Entry 7SHZ (X-ray diffraction, 3.00 A resolution); this record covers chains B and A of the 6 polymer chains in the assembly.

Chain B (and A):
Protein: IgE Fc
From: Homo sapiens
Notes: fragment: c3-4; chain A of this document is another copy of the same molecule, construct and numbering; everything in this record applies to it too
UniProt: P01854 (IGHE_HUMAN); residues 328-545 here correspond to UniProt positions 209-426 (UniProt number = residue number - 119)
Chain sequence (247 residues; row label = number of the first residue in the row):
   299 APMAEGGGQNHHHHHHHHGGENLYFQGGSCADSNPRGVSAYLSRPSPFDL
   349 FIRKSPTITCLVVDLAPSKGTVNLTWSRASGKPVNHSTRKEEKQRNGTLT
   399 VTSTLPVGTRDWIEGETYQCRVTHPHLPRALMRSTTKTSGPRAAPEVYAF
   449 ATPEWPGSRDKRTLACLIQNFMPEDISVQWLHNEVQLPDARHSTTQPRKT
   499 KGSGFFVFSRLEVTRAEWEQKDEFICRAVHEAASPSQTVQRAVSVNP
Not modelled in the structure: 299-335, 545 (chain A: 299-333, 544-545)
Sequence notes: expression tag (299-327)
Swiss-Prot annotation at these positions:
  - glycosylation (N-linked (GlcNAc...) asparagine): Asn371, Asn383, Asn394
Cystine bridges: Cys358-Cys418, Cys464-Cys524
Covalently attached groups: N-acetylglucosamine (NAG) linked to Asn371; glycan linked to Asn394

Interface between chain B and chain A:
Contacting residue pairs (37; chain B residue first):
  Glu444(B) with Trp453(A)
  Tyr446(B) with Thr450(A); Pro451(A); Trp453(A)
  Phe448(B) with Phe448(A), hydrophobic
  Ala449(B) with Phe448(A)
  Thr450(B) with Tyr446(A)
  Pro451(B) with Tyr446(A)
  Trp453(B) with Glu444(A); Val445(A); Tyr446(A); Arg539(A)
  Thr461(B) with Leu465(A); Gln467(A), hydrogen bond
  Leu465(B) with Thr450(A)
  Gln467(B) with Thr461(A); Arg508(A), hydrogen bond
  Ala488(B) with Lys499(A), hydrogen bond (backbone-side chain)
  Ser491(B) with Lys499(A); Phe504(A)
  Thr492(B) with Arg496(A)
  Arg496(B) with Thr492(A)
  Thr498(B) with Arg508(A); Glu510(A)
  Lys499(B) with Ala488(A), hydrogen bond (side chain-backbone); Arg489(A); Glu510(A), hydrogen bond (backbone-side chain)
  Gly500(B) with Glu510(A)
  Phe504(B) with Arg508(A)
  Phe506(B) with Phe506(A), hydrophobic; Arg508(A)
  Arg508(B) with Gln467(A), hydrogen bond; Thr498(A); Phe504(A); Phe506(A)
  Glu510(B) with Thr498(A); Lys499(A), hydrogen bond (side chain-backbone)
Interface residues without a listed pair, chain B (30 interface residues in all): Pro443, Val445, Ala463, Asn468, Arg489, His490, Thr493, Ser507, Arg539
Interface residues without a listed pair, chain A (29 interface residues in all): Pro443, Ala449, Ala463, Asn468, Ser491, Thr493, Gly500, Ser507

In short:
30 residues of chain B face 29 of chain A across their interface, with 7 hydrogen bonds. Among the polar pairs
are Thr461(B)-Gln467(A), Gln467(B)-Arg508(A) and Ala488(B)-Lys499(A). N-acetylglucosamine is covalently linked
to Asn371(B).
Both chains are IgE Fc (Homo sapiens). Entry 7SHZ (IgE-Fc in complex with HAE) was determined by X-ray
diffraction, deposited together with 7SHT, 7SHU and 7SHY.
